Entry 9JO2 (electron microscopy, 3.00 A resolution); this record covers chains B and I of the 11 polymer chains in the assembly.

# Chain B
Name: Histone H4
From: Xenopus laevis
Reference sequence: A0A8J1LTD2 (A0A8J1LTD2_XENLA); residues 1-102 here correspond to UniProt positions 15-116 (UniProt number = residue number + 14)
Sequence (102 residues; numbered 1 to 102; the number before each row is that of its first residue):
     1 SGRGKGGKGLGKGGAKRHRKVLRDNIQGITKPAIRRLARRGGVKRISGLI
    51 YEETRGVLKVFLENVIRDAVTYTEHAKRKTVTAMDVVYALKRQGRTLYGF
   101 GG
Unresolved in the structure: 1-13, 102

# Chain I
Molecule: 146-nt DNA strand
From: Escherichia coli K-12
Sequence (146 nucleotides; row label = number of the first residue in the row):
     2 TCGAGAATCCCGGTGCCGAGGCCGCTCAATTGGTCGTAGACAGCTCTAGC
    52 ACCGCTTAAACGCACGTACGCGCTGTCCCCCGCGTTTTAACCGCCAAGGG
   102 GATTACTCCCTAGTCTCCAGGCACGTGTCAGATATATACATCCGAT

# How chain B and chain I interact
Contacting residue pairs - 11 pairs, chain B then chain I:
  Arg35(B) - DC82(I)  salt bridge to the phosphate
  Lys44(B) - DC82(I)  phosphate contact
  Arg45(B) - DC81(I)  sugar contact
  Arg45(B) - DC82(I)  phosphate contact
  Ile46(B) - DC81(I)  sugar contact
  Ile46(B) - DC82(I)  hydrogen bond to the phosphate
  Gly48(B) - DC81(I)  phosphate contact
  Arg78(B) - DA103(I)  phosphate contact
  Lys79(B) - DG102(I)  phosphate contact
  Lys79(B) - DA103(I)  hydrogen bond to the phosphate
  Thr80(B) - DA103(I)  hydrogen bond to the phosphate
Interface residues without a listed pair, chain B (9 interface residues in all): Ser47

# Summary
Chain B and chain I form an interface of 9 and 4 residues respectively; the contacts include 3 hydrogen bonds
and 1 salt bridge. Polar contacts include Ile46(B)-DC82(I), Lys79(B)-DA103(I) and Thr80(B)-DA103(I).
Here chain B is Histone H4 (Xenopus laevis) and chain I is a 146-nt DNA strand (Escherichia coli K-12). Entry
9JO2 (Structure of isw1-nucleosome complex in Apo* state) was determined by electron microscopy together with
9JNT, 9JNU, 9JNV, 9JO5, 9LIU and 9LJ2 from the same study.
